Entry 6FVY (electron microscopy, 6.10 A resolution (low resolution: residue-level contacts below are approximate; hydrogen-bond / salt-bridge calls are withheld)); this record covers chains H and I of the 47 polymer chains in the assembly.

[Chain H]
Protein: 26S proteasome regulatory subunit 7 homolog
From: Saccharomyces cerevisiae (strain ATCC 204508 / S288c)
UniProtKB: P33299 (PRS7_YEAST); residues 42-467 here = UniProt positions 42-467
Sequence (426 residues; each row starts with the number of its first residue):
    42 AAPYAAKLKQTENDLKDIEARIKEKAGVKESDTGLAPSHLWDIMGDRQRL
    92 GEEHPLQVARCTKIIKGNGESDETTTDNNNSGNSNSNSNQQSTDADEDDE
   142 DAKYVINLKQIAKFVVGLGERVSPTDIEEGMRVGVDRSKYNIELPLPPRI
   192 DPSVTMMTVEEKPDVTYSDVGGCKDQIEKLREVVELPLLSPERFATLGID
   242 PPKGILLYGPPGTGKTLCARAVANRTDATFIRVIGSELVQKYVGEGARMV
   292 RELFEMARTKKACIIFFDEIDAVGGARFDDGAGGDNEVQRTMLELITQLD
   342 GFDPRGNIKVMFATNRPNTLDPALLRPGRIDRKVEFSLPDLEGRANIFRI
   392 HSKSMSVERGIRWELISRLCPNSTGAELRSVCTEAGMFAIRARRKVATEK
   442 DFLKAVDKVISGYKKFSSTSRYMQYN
UniProt features mapped onto this chain:
  - binding site (ATP): G250 to T257
  - modified residue (Phosphoserine): S164, S231

[Chain I]
Protein: 26S proteasome regulatory subunit 4 homolog
From: Saccharomyces cerevisiae (strain ATCC 204508 / S288c)
UniProtKB: P40327 (PRS4_YEAST); residues 53-437 here = UniProt positions 53-437
Sequence (385 residues; row label = number of the first residue in the row):
    53 TRCKLKLLRMERIKDHLLLEEEFVSNSEILKPFEKKQEEEKKQLEEIRGN
   103 PLSIGTLEEIIDDDHAIVTSPTMPDYYVSILSFVDKELLEPGCSVLLHHK
   153 TMSIVGVLQDDADPMVSVMKMDKSPTESYSDIGGLESQIQEIKESVELPL
   203 THPELYEEMGIKPPKGVILYGAPGTGKTLLAKAVANQTSATFLRIVGSEL
   253 IQKYLGDGPRLCRQIFKVAGENAPSIVFIDEIDAIGTKRYDSNSGGEREI
   303 QRTMLELLNQLDGFDDRGDVKVIMATNKIETLDPALIRPGRIDRKILFEN
   353 PDLSTKKKILGIHTSKMNLSEDVNLETLVTTKDDLSGADIQAMCTEAGLL
   403 ALRERRMQVTAEDFKQAKERVMKNKVEENLEGLYL
UniProt features mapped onto this chain:
  - binding site (ATP): G223 to T230
  - cross-link (Glycyl lysine isopeptide (Lys-Gly)): K234 (interchain with G-Cter in ubiquitin), K255 (interchain with G-Cter in ubiquitin), K290 (interchain with G-Cter in ubiquitin)
  - mutagenesis: K229 (K229Q: 73% loss of ATPase activity)
Reported in the primary citation:
  - mutagenesis - R407C: unchanged growth

[Chain H / chain I interface]
Contacting residue pairs (109; chain H residue first):
  K48(H) with T53(I); K56(I); L57(I)
  Q51(H) with L60(I); R64(I)
  T52(H) with K56(I)
  D55(H) with E63(I); R64(I); D67(I); H68(I)
  D58(H) with D67(I); H68(I); L71(I)
  I59(H) with D67(I)
  R62(H) with D67(I); L70(I); L71(I)
  E65(H) with E74(I); F75(I); N78(I)
  K66(H) with E74(I)
  V69(H) with N78(I)
  D73(H) with K93(I); L160(I)
  T74(H) with L96(I); R100(I); F135(I); V159(I); L160(I)
  G75(H) with F135(I)
  L76(H) with E92(I); D137(I)
  A77(H) with E92(I)
  S79(H) with F135(I); V136(I); D137(I)
  H80(H) with E92(I); F135(I)
  W82(H) with I132(I); L133(I); S134(I); V136(I)
  D83(H) with S134(I); F135(I)
  G86(H) with L133(I); S134(I)
  D87(H) with I99(I)
  Q89(H) with L133(I)
  R90(H) with I99(I); H150(I); T153(I)
  H95(H) with T153(I); M154(I); S155(I)
  P96(H) with Y128(I); Y129(I); T153(I); M154(I)
  L97(H) with Y128(I); Y129(I)
  Q98(H) with P126(I); D127(I); Y128(I)
  V99(H) with D127(I); Y128(I)
  K150(H) with M125(I); D127(I)
  Q151(H) with M125(I); P126(I)
  R173(H) with E111(I); I119(I)
  P252(H) with R340(I)
  G253(H) with R340(I)
  S277(H) with N311(I)
  E278(H) with Q312(I)
  A323(H) with E299(I)
  G324(H) with R300(I)
  D326(H) with R300(I)
  S395(H) with G212(I)
  M396(H) with M211(I); G212(I)
  S397(H) with E210(I); M211(I)
  A417(H) with R340(I); P341(I); G342(I)
  R420(H) with I213(I)
  S421(H) with D345(I); R346(I)
  T424(H) with I213(I); K214(I); P216(I); D345(I)
  M428(H) with E196(I); S197(I); Y208(I); P216(I)
  F429(H) with E196(I)
  A430(H) with M211(I)
  I431(H) with L207(I); Y208(I)
  R432(H) with Q192(I); E196(I)
  R435(H) with M211(I)
  K436(H) with L207(I); E210(I); M211(I)
  V437(H) with M211(I)
  K456(H) with E351(I)
Also at the interface, not in a pair above, chain H (68 interface residues in all): P44, N54, A61, M85, G92, L187, I191, V280, E328, C423, E425, G427, A438, V450
Also at the interface, not in a pair above, chain I (67 interface residues in all): Q89, E98, D116, S131, K138, L140, G158, E308, L349

[In short]
The interface between chain H and chain I involves 68 residues on one side and 67 on the other. Curated
annotation (UniProt) lists 8 ATP-binding residues on chain H; 8 ATP-binding residues and one mutagenesis site
on chain I. The paper reports that R407C of chain I leaves growth unchanged.
Chain H is 26S proteasome regulatory subunit 7 homolog and chain I is 26S proteasome regulatory subunit 4
homolog, both from Saccharomyces cerevisiae (strain ATCC 204508 / S288c); the structure, 26S proteasome, s6
state, was determined by electron microscopy together with 6FVW, 6FVT, 6FVU, 6FVV and 6FVX from the same
study.
